PDB entry 9PFG | electron microscopy, 3.58 A resolution | chains C and D of the 10 polymer chains in the assembly

[Chain C]
Name: Synaptosomal-associated protein 25
Source organism: Rattus norvegicus
Reference sequence: P60881 (SNP25_RAT); residues 1-83 here = UniProt positions 1-83
Sequence (84 residues; each row starts with the number of its first residue; numbering starts at 0):
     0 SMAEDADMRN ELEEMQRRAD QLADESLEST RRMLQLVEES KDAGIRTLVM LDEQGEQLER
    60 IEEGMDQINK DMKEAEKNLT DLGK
Disordered / not traced: 0-18, 83
Differences from the reference sequence: expression tag (0)

[Chain D]
Name: Syntaxin-1A
Source organism: Rattus norvegicus
Reference sequence: P32851 (STX1A_RAT); residues 191-267 here = UniProt positions 191-267
Sequence (78 residues; numbered 190 to 267; the number before each row is that of its first residue):
   190 MALSEIETRH SEIIKLENSI RELHDMFMDM AMLVESQGEM IDRIEYNVEH AVDYVERAVS
   250 DTKKAVKYQS KARRKKIM
Disordered / not traced: 190, 259-267
Differences from the reference sequence: initiating methionine (190)
Swiss-Prot annotation at these positions:
  - site: Lys-253, Ala-254 (Microbial infection: Cleavage)
  - cross-link (Glycyl lysine isopeptide (Lys-Gly)): Lys-252 (interchain with G-Cter in SUMO), Lys-253 (interchain with G-Cter in SUMO), Lys-256 (interchain with G-Cter in SUMO)

[Chain C / chain D interface]
Pairs across the interface (28):
  Leu-26(C) / Glu-194(D)
  Leu-26(C) / Thr-197(D)
  Leu-33(C) / Glu-201(D)
  Leu-33(C) / Leu-205(D)  hydrophobic
  Val-36(C) / Leu-205(D)  hydrophobic
  Lys-40(C) / Glu-211(D)  salt bridge
  Lys-40(C) / Leu-212(D)
  Lys-40(C) / Met-215(D)
  Ile-44(C) / Met-215(D)  hydrophobic
  Thr-46(C) / Met-219(D)
  Leu-47(C) / Met-219(D)  hydrophobic
  Leu-50(C) / Met-219(D)  hydrophobic
  Leu-50(C) / Val-223(D)  hydrophobic
  Leu-50(C) / Gln-226(D)  hydrogen bond (backbone-side chain)
  Asp-51(C) / Leu-222(D)
  Gly-54(C) / Gln-226(D)
  Leu-57(C) / Ile-230(D)  hydrophobic
  Leu-57(C) / Ile-233(D)  hydrophobic
  Glu-61(C) / Met-229(D)
  Glu-61(C) / Arg-232(D)  salt bridge
  Glu-61(C) / Ile-233(D)
  Met-64(C) / Asn-236(D)
  Met-64(C) / Val-237(D)  hydrophobic
  Asp-65(C) / Asn-236(D)
  Asn-68(C) / His-239(D)
  Met-71(C) / Tyr-243(D)  hydrophobic
  Met-71(C) / Val-244(D)  hydrophobic
  Lys-72(C) / Tyr-243(D)
Interface residues without a listed pair, chain C (26 interface residues in all): Thr-29, Met-32, Ser-39, Gly-43, Gln-53, Ile-60, Glu-75, Leu-78, Thr-79
Interface residues without a listed pair, chain D (27 interface residues in all): Lys-204, Ser-208, Ile-209, Ala-240, Ala-247, Asp-250, Thr-251

[In short]
26 residues of chain C and 27 residues of chain D are in contact, with 1 hydrogen bond and 2 salt bridges.
Among the polar pairs are Lys-40(C)/Glu-211(D), Glu-61(C)/Arg-232(D) and Leu-50(C)/Gln-226(D).
Chain C is Synaptosomal-associated protein 25 and chain D is Syntaxin-1A, both from Rattus norvegicus; the
structure, Min22bin20S complex (NSF-alphaSNAP-2:2 syntaxin-1a H3:SNAP-25 SN1), 4:2:2 alphaSNAP-syntaxin-1a
H3-SNAP-25 SN1 subcomplex local refinement, non-hydrolyzing, class 28, was determined by electron microscopy
together with 9OJR, 9OJU, 9OJZ, 9OK3, 9OK5, 9OKC and 17 further entries from the same study.
